7XK6 - chains C and F of the 6 polymer chains in the assembly; structure by electron microscopy, 3.00 A resolution.

Chain C:
Protein: Na(+)-translocating NADH-quinone reductase subunit C
From: Vibrio cholerae O395
Notes: EC 7.2.1.1
UniProt: A5F5Y7 (NQRC_VIBC3); numbering as in UniProt (aligned over 1-257)
Chain sequence (257 residues; numbered 1 to 257; the number before each row is that of its first residue):
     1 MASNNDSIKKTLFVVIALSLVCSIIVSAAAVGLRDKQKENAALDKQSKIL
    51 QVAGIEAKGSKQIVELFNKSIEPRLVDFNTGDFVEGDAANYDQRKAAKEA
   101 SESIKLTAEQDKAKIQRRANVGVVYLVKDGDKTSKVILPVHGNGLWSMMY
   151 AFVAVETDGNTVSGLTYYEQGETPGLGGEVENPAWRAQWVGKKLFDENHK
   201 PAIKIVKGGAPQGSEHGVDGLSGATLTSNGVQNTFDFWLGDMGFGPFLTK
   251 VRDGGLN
Disordered / not traced: 1-5, 257
Swiss-Prot annotation at these positions:
  - modified residue: Thr-225 (FMN phosphoryl threonine)
Covalent attachments: flavin mononucleotide (FMN) linked to Thr-225
Small-molecule neighbours: FMN (flavin mononucleotide): Leu-145, Trp-146, Glu-172, Thr-173, Leu-176, Gly-177, Lys-207, Gly-223, Ala-224, Leu-226, Thr-227

Chain F:
Protein: Na(+)-translocating NADH-quinone reductase subunit F
From: Vibrio cholerae O395
Notes: EC 7.2.1.1
UniProt: A5F5Y4 (NQRF_VIBC3); residues 1-408 here = UniProt positions 1-408
Chain sequence (414 residues; each row starts with the number of its first residue):
     1 MSTIIFGVVMFTLIILALVLVILFAKSKLVPTGDITISINGDPEKAIVTQ
    51 PGGKLLTALAGAGVFVSSACGGGGSCGQCRVKIKSGGGDILPTELDHISK
   101 GEAREGERLACQVAVKADMDLELPEEIFGVKKWECTVISNDNKATFIKEL
   151 KLAIPDGESVPFRAGGYIQIEAPAHHVKYADFDVPEKYRGDWDKFNLFRY
   201 ESKVDEPIIRAYSMANYPEEFGIIMLNVRIATPPPNNPNVPPGQMSSYIW
   251 SLKAGDKCTISGPFGEFFAKDTDAEMVFIGGGAGMAPMRSHIFDQLKRLK
   301 SKRKMSYWYGARSKREMFYVEDFDGLAAENDNFVWHCALSDPQPEDNWTG
   351 YTGFIHNVLYENYLKDHEAPEDCEYYMCGPPMMNAAVINMLKNLGVEEEN
   401 ILLDDFGGHHHHHH
Disordered / not traced: 409-414
Sequence notes: expression tag (409-414)
Swiss-Prot annotation at these positions:
  - binding site ([2Fe-2S] cluster): Cys-70, Cys-76, Cys-79, Cys-111
Small-molecule neighbours:
  - FAD (flavin-adenine dinucleotide): Tyr-167, Arg-210, Ala-211, Tyr-212, Ser-213, Asn-227, Val-228, Arg-229, Ala-231, Thr-232, Pro-233, Pro-234, Val-240, Pro-241, Pro-242, Gly-243, Gln-244, Met-245, Ser-246, Ala-283, Phe-406, Gly-407
  - 2Fe-2S cluster (FES): Ser-68, Ala-69, Cys-70, Gly-71, Gly-72, Gly-73, Gly-74, Ser-75, Cys-76, Gly-77, Cys-79, Cys-111

Chain C / chain F interface:
Residue-residue contacts - 11 pairs, chain C then chain F:
  Leu-12(C) with Leu-16(F), hydrophobic; Leu-20(F), hydrophobic
  Ile-16(C) with Leu-16(F), hydrophobic
  Ser-19(C) with Phe-11(F); Ile-15(F)
  Leu-20(C) with Thr-12(F)
  Ser-23(C) with Val-8(F); Phe-11(F)
  Ile-24(C) with Val-8(F), hydrophobic
  Ser-27(C) with Ile-4(F); Val-8(F)
Also at the interface, not in a pair above, chain C (11 interface residues in all): Ile-8, Val-15, Cys-22, Val-31
Also at the interface, not in a pair above, chain F (11 interface residues in all): Thr-3, Gly-7, Val-19, Leu-23

In short:
Chain C and chain F each contribute 11 residues to their interface. Chain F binds 2Fe-2S cluster and
flavin-adenine dinucleotide. Flavin mononucleotide is covalently linked to Thr-225(C). From UniProt: 4
[2Fe-2S] cluster-binding residues on chain F.
Here chain C is Na(+)-translocating NADH-quinone reductase subunit C and chain F is Na(+)-translocating
NADH-quinone reductase subunit F, both from Vibrio cholerae O395. Entry 7XK6 (Cryo-EM structure of Na+-pumping
NADH-ubiquinone oxidoreductase from Vibrio cholerae, with aurachin D-42) was determined by electron
microscopy, deposited together with 7XK3, 7XK4, 7XK5 and 7XK7.
